PDB entry 6EVW | electron microscopy, 4.40 A resolution (low resolution: residue-level contacts below are approximate; hydrogen-bond / salt-bridge calls are withheld) | chains E and F of the 12 polymer chains in the assembly

[Chain E]
Name: Tubulin alpha-1B chain
Organism: Sus scrofa
UniProtKB: Q2XVP4 (TBA1B_PIG); residue numbers follow UniProt; this construct covers 1-438
Sequence (438 residues; numbered 1 to 438; the number before each row is that of its first residue):
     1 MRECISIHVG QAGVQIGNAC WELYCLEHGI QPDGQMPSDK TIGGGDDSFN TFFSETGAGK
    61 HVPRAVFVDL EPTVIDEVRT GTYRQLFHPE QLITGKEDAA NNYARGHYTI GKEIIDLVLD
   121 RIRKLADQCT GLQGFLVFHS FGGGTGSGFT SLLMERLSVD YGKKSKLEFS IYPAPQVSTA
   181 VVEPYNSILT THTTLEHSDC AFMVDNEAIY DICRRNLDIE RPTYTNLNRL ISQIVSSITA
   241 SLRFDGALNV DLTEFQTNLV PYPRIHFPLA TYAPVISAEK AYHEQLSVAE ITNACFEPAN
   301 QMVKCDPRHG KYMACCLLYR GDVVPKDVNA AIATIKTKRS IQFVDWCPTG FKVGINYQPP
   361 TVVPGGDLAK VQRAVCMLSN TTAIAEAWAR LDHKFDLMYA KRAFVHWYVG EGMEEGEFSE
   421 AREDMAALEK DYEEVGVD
Disordered / not traced: 38-46, 365-370
UniProt features mapped onto this chain:
  - motif: Met1 to Cys4 (MREC motif)
  - active site: Glu254
  - binding site (GTP): Gly10, Gln11, Ala12, Gln15, Glu71, Ala99, Ser140, Gly143, Gly144, Thr145, Gly146, Thr179, Glu183, Asn206, Tyr224, Asn228, Leu252
  - binding site (Mg(2+)): Glu71
  - modified residue: Lys40 (N6,N6,N6-trimethyllysine), Ser48 (Phosphoserine), Ser232 (Phosphoserine), Tyr282 (3'-nitrotyrosine), Arg339 (Omega-N-methylarginine)
  - cross-link (Glycyl lysine isopeptide (Lys-Gly)): Lys326 (interchain with G-Cter in ubiquitin), Lys370 (interchain with G-Cter in ubiquitin)
Bound ions: Mg2+: Gln11 (together with GTP)
Small-molecule neighbours: GTP (guanosine-5'-triphosphate): Gly10, Gln11, Ala12, Gln15, Ile16, Asp69, Glu71, Asp98, Ala99, Ala100, Asn101, Ser140, Gly142, Gly143, Gly144, Thr145, Gly146, Ile171, Thr179, Glu183, Asn206, Tyr224, Asn228
What the authors report for this chain:
  - catalytic residues: Glu254

[Chain F]
Name: Tubulin beta chain
Organism: Sus scrofa
UniProtKB: P02554 (TBB_PIG); residues 1-429 here = UniProt positions 1-429
Sequence (429 residues; each row starts with the number of its first residue):
     1 MREIVHIQAG QCGNQIGAKF WEVISDEHGI DPTGSYHGDS DLQLERINVY YNEAAGNKYV
    61 PRAILVDLEP GTMDSVRSGP FGQIFRPDNF VFGQSGAGNN WAKGHYTEGA ELVDSVLDVV
   121 RKESESCDCL QGFQLTHSLG GGTGSGMGTL LISKIREEYP DRIMNTFSVV PSPKVSDTVV
   181 EPYNATLSVH QLVENTDETY CIDNEALYDI CFRTLKLTTP TYGDLNHLVS ATMSGVTTCL
   241 RFPGQLNADL RKLAVNMVPF PRLHFFMPGF APLTSRGSQQ YRALTVPELT QQMFDAKNMM
   301 AACDPRHGRY LTVAAVFRGR MSMKEVDEQM LNVQNKNSSY FVEWIPNNVK TAVCDIPPRG
   361 LKMSATFIGN STAIQELFKR ISEQFTAMFR RKAFLHWYTG EGMDEMEFTE AESNMNDLVS
   421 EYQQYQDAT
UniProt features mapped onto this chain:
  - motif: Met1 to Ile4 (MREI motif)
  - binding site (GTP): Gln11, Glu69, Ser138, Gly142, Thr143, Gly144, Asn204, Asn226
  - binding site (Mg(2+)): Glu69
  - modified residue: Ser40 (Phosphoserine), Lys58 (N6-acetyllysine), Ser172 (Phosphoserine), Thr285 (Phosphothreonine), Thr290 (Phosphothreonine), Arg318 (Omega-N-methylarginine)
  - cross-link (Glycyl lysine isopeptide (Lys-Gly)): Lys58 (interchain with G-Cter in ubiquitin), Lys324 (interchain with G-Cter in ubiquitin)
  - natural variant: His37 (H37V: In 2nd form), Asn48 (N48S: In 2nd form), Ala55 to Asn57 (sequence variant, change not given here; In 2nd form), Ser275 (S275A: In 2nd form)
Bound ions: Mg2+: Gln11 (together with phosphomethylphosphonic acid guanylate ester)
Small-molecule neighbours:
  - phosphomethylphosphonic acid guanylate ester (G2P): Gly10, Gln11, Cys12, Gln15, Asp67, Glu69, Gly96, Ala97, Gly98, Asn99, Ser138, Gly140, Gly141, Gly142, Thr143, Gly144, Asp177, Thr178, Asn204, Leu207, Tyr222, Asn226
  - GTP (guanosine-5'-triphosphate): Gln245, Leu246, Lys252
What the authors report for this chain:
  - binding site for phosphomethylphosphonic acid guanylate ester: Asp177

[How chain E and chain F interact]
Contacting residue pairs (55; chain E residue first):
  Gln133(E) - Ser95(F)
  Ala247(E) - Tyr222(F)
  Leu248(E) - Asp177(F)
  Thr253(E) - Gly98(F)
  Thr253(E) - Lys103(F)
  Glu254(E) - Gly98(F)
  Glu254(E) - Asn99(F)
  Gln256(E) - Trp397(F)
  Thr257(E) - Gly98(F)
  Thr257(E) - Phe394(F)
  Thr257(E) - Trp397(F)
  Asn258(E) - Asn99(F)
  Asn258(E) - Val179(F)
  Asn258(E) - Phe394(F)
  Val260(E) - Phe394(F)
  Val260(E) - His396(F)
  Val260(E) - Trp397(F)
  Pro261(E) - Ala393(F)
  Pro261(E) - Phe394(F)
  Pro261(E) - His396(F)
  Tyr262(E) - Arg391(F)
  Tyr262(E) - Lys392(F)
  Tyr262(E) - Ala393(F)
  Tyr262(E) - His396(F)
  Pro263(E) - His396(F)
  Val324(E) - Thr219(F)
  Val324(E) - Pro220(F)
  Pro325(E) - Tyr222(F)
  Lys326(E) - Tyr208(F)
  Lys326(E) - Phe212(F)
  Lys326(E) - Pro220(F)
  Asp327(E) - Thr218(F)
  Asn329(E) - Val175(F)
  Asn329(E) - Glu205(F)
  Asn329(E) - Tyr208(F)
  Lys336(E) - Lys174(F)
  Trp346(E) - Ala387(F)
  Trp346(E) - Met388(F)
  Trp346(E) - Arg391(F)
  Trp346(E) - Ala393(F)
  Thr349(E) - Ser176(F)
  Thr349(E) - Val179(F)
  Thr349(E) - Glu181(F)
  Thr349(E) - Met388(F)
  Gly350(E) - Ser176(F)
  Phe351(E) - Ser176(F)
  Phe351(E) - Asp177(F)
  Phe351(E) - Val179(F)
  Lys352(E) - Asp177(F)
  Lys352(E) - Val179(F)
  Val353(E) - Asp177(F)
  Glu434(E) - Arg391(F)
  Val435(E) - Arg391(F)
  Val437(E) - Arg391(F)
  Asp438(E) - Arg391(F)
Other interface residues (no listed pair), chain E (33 interface residues in all): Met1, Arg2, Asp245, Asn249, Pro348
Other interface residues (no listed pair), chain F (33 interface residues in all): Gln11, Gln15, Glu69, Ser75, Gln94, Thr178, Val180, Gln384

[Overview]
Chain E and chain F each contribute 33 residues to their interface. Chain E binds GTP. Ligands of chain F: GTP
and phosphomethylphosphonic acid guanylate ester. From the paper: the catalytic residue Glu254(E); a binding
site for phosphomethylphosphonic acid guanylate ester at Asp177(F).
Here chain E is Tubulin alpha-1B chain and chain F is Tubulin beta chain, both from Sus scrofa. Entry 6EVW
(Cryo-EM structure of GMPCPP-microtubule co-polymerised with doublecortin) was determined by electron
microscopy, deposited together with 6EVX, 6EVY, 6EVZ and 6EW0.
